4XES - chains A and B; structure by X-ray diffraction, 2.60 A resolution.

[Chain A]
Name: Neurotensin receptor type 1, Endolysin chimera
From: Rattus norvegicus
Notes: EC 3.2.1.17; fragment: (P20789), residues 2-161 (P00720)
UniProt: chimeric construct of P20789, P00720: residues 43-988 from P20789 (NTR1_RAT) positions 43-396 (offset varies); residues 1002-1161 from P00720 positions 2-161 (UniProt number = residue number - 1000)
Sequence (541 residues; row label = number of the first residue in the row; note: 592 numbers in that range are skipped by the numbering (no residue carries them; nothing is unmodelled there)):
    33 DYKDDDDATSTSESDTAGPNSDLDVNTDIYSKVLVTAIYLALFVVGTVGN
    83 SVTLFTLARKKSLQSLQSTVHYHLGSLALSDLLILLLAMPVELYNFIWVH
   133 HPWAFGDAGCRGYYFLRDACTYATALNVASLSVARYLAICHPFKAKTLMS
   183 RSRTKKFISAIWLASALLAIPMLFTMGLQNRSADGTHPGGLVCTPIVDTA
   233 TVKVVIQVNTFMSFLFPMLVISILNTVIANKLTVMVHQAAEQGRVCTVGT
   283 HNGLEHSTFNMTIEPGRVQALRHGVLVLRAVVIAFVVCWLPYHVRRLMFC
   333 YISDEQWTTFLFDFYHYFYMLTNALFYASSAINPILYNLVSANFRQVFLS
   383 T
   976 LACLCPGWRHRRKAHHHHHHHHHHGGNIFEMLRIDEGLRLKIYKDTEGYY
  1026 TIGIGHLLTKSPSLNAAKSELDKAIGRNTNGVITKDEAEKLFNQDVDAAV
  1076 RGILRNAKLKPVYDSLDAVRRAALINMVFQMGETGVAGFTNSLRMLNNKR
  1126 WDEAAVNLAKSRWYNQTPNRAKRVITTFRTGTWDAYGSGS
Not modelled in the structure: 33-48, 269-296, 976-1001
Sequence notes: expression tag (33-42, 1162-1165); engineered mutation Leu-86 (Ala in P20789), Ala-166 (Glu in P20789), Ala-215 (Gly in P20789), Ala-360 (Val in P20789); linker (989-1001); conflict Gly-1012 (Arg12 in P00720), Thr-1054 (Cys54 in P00720), Ala-1097 (Cys97 in P00720), Asn-1122 (Gln122 in P00720), Asn-1123 (Gln123 in P00720), Arg-1137 (Ile137 in P00720)
Curated features (UniProtKB/Swiss-Prot):
  - region: Val-326 to Tyr-349 (Neurotensin binding)
  - lipidation (S-palmitoyl cysteine): Cys-978, Cys-980
  - active site (Proton donor/acceptor): Glu-1011, Asp-1020
  - binding site (substrate): Leu-1032, Phe-1104, Ser-1117, Asn-1132
Disulfides: Cys-142/Cys-225
Reported in the primary citation:
  - conformationally variable residues (loop rearrangement, side-chain flip): Arg-167, Trp-321, Ile-334 to Thr-340, Asn-370, Leu-371 to Asn-375
  - contacts within the chain: Asp-113/Thr-156 (hydrogen bond), Asp-113/Ser-362 (hydrogen bond), Asp-113/Asn-365 (hydrogen bond), Phe-317/Trp-321 (hydrophobic contact), Tyr-324/Phe-358 (pi stacking), Trp-321/Phe-358

[Chain B]
Name: Neurotensin/neuromedin N
UniProt: P20068 (NEUT_RAT); residues 8-13 here correspond to UniProt positions 157-162 (UniProt number = residue number + 149)
Sequence (6 residues; numbered 8 to 13; the number before each row is that of its first residue):
     8 RRPYIL
Curated features (UniProtKB/Swiss-Prot):
  - site (Cleavage): Pro-10, Tyr-11, Tyr-11, Ile-12

[Interface between chain A and chain B]
Contacting residue pairs (33; chain A residue first):
  Asp-54(A) / Arg-8(B)  hydrogen bond (backbone-side chain)
  Leu-55(A) / Tyr-11(B)  hydrogen bond (backbone-side chain)
  Asp-56(A) / Arg-8(B)  hydrogen bond (backbone-side chain)
  Phe-128(A) / Ile-12(B)  hydrophobic
  His-132(A) / Tyr-11(B)  hydrogen bond (backbone-side chain)
  His-132(A) / Ile-12(B)
  His-133(A) / Tyr-11(B)
  Tyr-146(A) / Leu-13(B)  hydrogen bond (side chain-backbone)
  Val-224(A) / Tyr-11(B)  hydrophobic
  Cys-225(A) / Tyr-11(B)
  Thr-226(A) / Tyr-11(B)  hydrogen bond (side chain-backbone)
  Arg-327(A) / Leu-13(B)  hydrogen bond (side chain-backbone)
  Arg-328(A) / Leu-13(B)
  Phe-331(A) / Arg-9(B)  hydrogen bond (backbone-side chain)
  Phe-331(A) / Pro-10(B)
  Phe-331(A) / Tyr-11(B)
  Phe-331(A) / Ile-12(B)
  Phe-331(A) / Leu-13(B)  hydrophobic
  Cys-332(A) / Arg-9(B)
  Ile-334(A) / Arg-9(B)  hydrogen bond (backbone-side chain)
  Asp-336(A) / Arg-9(B)  salt bridge
  Trp-339(A) / Arg-8(B)
  Trp-339(A) / Arg-9(B)
  Trp-339(A) / Pro-10(B)
  Thr-341(A) / Arg-8(B)
  Phe-344(A) / Arg-8(B)
  Phe-344(A) / Arg-9(B)
  Phe-344(A) / Pro-10(B)
  Tyr-347(A) / Pro-10(B)  hydrophobic
  Tyr-347(A) / Ile-12(B)  hydrogen bond (side chain-backbone)
  His-348(A) / Pro-10(B)
  Tyr-351(A) / Ile-12(B)  hydrophobic
  Tyr-351(A) / Leu-13(B)
Other interface residues (no listed pair), chain A (29 interface residues in all): Val-57, Asn-127, Met-204, Met-208, Arg-213, Pro-227, Ile-238
From the paper, about this interface:
  - residue pairs: Asp-54(A)/Arg-8(B) (hydrogen bond), Asp-56(A)/Arg-8(B) (hydrogen bond), Arg-327(A)/Leu-13(B) (hydrogen bond), Arg-328(A)/Leu-13(B), Ile-334(A)/Arg-9(B) (backbone contact), Asp-345(A)/Arg-8(B) (water-mediated contact)

[Overview]
29 residues of chain A and 6 residues of chain B are in contact; the contacts include 10 hydrogen bonds and 1
salt bridge. Polar contacts include Asp-336(A)/Arg-9(B), Asp-54(A)/Arg-8(B) and Leu-55(A)/Tyr-11(B). The paper
describes hydrogen bonds between Asp-54(A) and Arg-8(B), Asp-56(A) and Arg-8(B) and Arg-327(A) and Leu-13(B);
a contact between Arg-328(A) and Leu-13(B); a backbone contact between Ile-334(A) and Arg-9(B). The paper
reports conformational variability at Arg-167(A), Trp-321(A) and Ile-334(A) among others; contacts within the
chain involving Asp-113(A), Thr-156(A) and Ser-362(A) among others.
Chain A is Neurotensin receptor type 1, Endolysin chimera (Rattus norvegicus) and chain B is
Neurotensin/neuromedin N; the structure, Structure of active-like neurotensin receptor, was determined by
X-ray diffraction, deposited together with 4XEE.
